7T5M - chains A and B of the 3 polymer chains in the assembly; structure by X-ray diffraction, 1.67 A resolution.

[Chain A]
Molecule: MHC class I antigen
Source organism: Homo sapiens
Reference sequence: Q861F7 (Q861F7_HUMAN); numbering as in UniProt (aligned over 1-278)
Sequence (278 residues; each row starts with the number of its first residue):
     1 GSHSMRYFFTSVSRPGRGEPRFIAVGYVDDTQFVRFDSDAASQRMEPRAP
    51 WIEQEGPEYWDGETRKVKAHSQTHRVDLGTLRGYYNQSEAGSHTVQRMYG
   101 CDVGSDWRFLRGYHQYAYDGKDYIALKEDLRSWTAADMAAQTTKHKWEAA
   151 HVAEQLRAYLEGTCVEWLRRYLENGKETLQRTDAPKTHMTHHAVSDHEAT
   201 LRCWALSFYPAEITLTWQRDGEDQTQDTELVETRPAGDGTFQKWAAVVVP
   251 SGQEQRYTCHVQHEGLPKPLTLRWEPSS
Not modelled in the structure: 277-278
Disulfide bonds: Cys101-Cys164, Cys203-Cys259

[Chain B]
Molecule: Beta-2-microglobulin
Source organism: Homo sapiens
Reference sequence: P61769 (B2MG_HUMAN); residues 1-99 here correspond to UniProt positions 21-119 (UniProt number = residue number + 20)
Sequence (99 residues; row label = number of the first residue in the row):
     1 IQRTPKIQVYSRHPAENGKSNFLNCYVSGFHPSDIEVDLLKNGERIEKVE
    51 HSDLSFSKDWSFYLLYYTEFTPTEKDEYACRVNHVTLSQPKIVKWDRDM
Disulfide bonds: Cys25-Cys80
Swiss-Prot annotation at these positions:
  - modified residue: Gln2 (Pyrrolidone carboxylic acid)
  - glycosylation: Ile1 (N-linked (Glc) (glycation) isoleucine), Lys19 (N-linked (Glc) (glycation) lysine), Lys41 (N-linked (Glc) (glycation) lysine), Lys48 (N-linked (Glc) (glycation) lysine), Lys58 (N-linked (Glc) (glycation) lysine), Lys91 (N-linked (Glc) (glycation) lysine), Lys94 (N-linked (Glc) (glycation) lysine)

[Chain A / chain B interface]
Contacting residue pairs (57; chain A residue first):
  Phe8(A) - Ser55(B)
  Phe8(A) - Phe56(B)
  Phe9(A) - Phe56(B)
  Thr10(A) - Leu54(B)
  Thr10(A) - Phe56(B)
  Thr10(A) - Phe62(B)
  Val12(A) - Ser33(B)
  Arg17(A) - Asp34(B)  salt bridge
  Ile23(A) - Leu54(B)
  Val25(A) - Asp53(B)
  Val25(A) - Leu54(B)
  Val25(A) - Ser55(B)
  Tyr27(A) - Ser55(B)
  Tyr27(A) - Tyr63(B)  hydrogen bond
  Gln32(A) - Asp53(B)
  Arg35(A) - Asp53(B)  salt bridge
  Arg48(A) - Asp53(B)  salt bridge
  Thr94(A) - Phe62(B)
  Gln96(A) - His31(B)  hydrogen bond
  Gln96(A) - Phe56(B)
  Gln96(A) - Trp60(B)  hydrogen bond (side chain-backbone)
  Gln96(A) - Phe62(B)
  Arg97(A) - Phe56(B)
  Met98(A) - Phe56(B)  hydrophobic
  Gln115(A) - Trp60(B)
  Tyr116(A) - Trp60(B)
  Ala117(A) - Trp60(B)
  Asp119(A) - His31(B)
  Gly120(A) - Arg3(B)  hydrogen bond (backbone-side chain)
  Gly120(A) - His31(B)
  Gly120(A) - Trp60(B)
  Asp122(A) - Trp60(B)  hydrogen bond
  His192(A) - Asp98(B)  salt bridge
  Arg202(A) - Asp98(B)  hydrogen bond (side chain-backbone)
  Arg202(A) - Met99(B)
  Trp204(A) - Asp98(B)
  Trp204(A) - Met99(B)
  Leu206(A) - Pro14(B)  hydrophobic
  Val231(A) - Gln8(B)
  Glu232(A) - Lys6(B)  salt bridge
  Glu232(A) - Gln8(B)  hydrogen bond (backbone-side chain)
  Glu232(A) - Tyr26(B)
  Glu232(A) - Ser28(B)  hydrogen bond
  Arg234(A) - Gln8(B)  hydrogen bond
  Arg234(A) - Tyr10(B)
  Arg234(A) - Met99(B)  hydrogen bond (side chain-backbone)
  Pro235(A) - Tyr10(B)  hydrogen bond (backbone-side chain)
  Pro235(A) - Asn24(B)
  Pro235(A) - Tyr26(B)
  Ala236(A) - Arg12(B)  hydrogen bond (backbone-side chain)
  Ala236(A) - Asn24(B)  hydrogen bond (backbone-side chain)
  Gly237(A) - Arg12(B)  hydrogen bond (backbone-side chain)
  Asp238(A) - Arg12(B)
  Gln242(A) - Tyr10(B)
  Gln242(A) - Ser11(B)  hydrogen bond (side chain-backbone)
  Gln242(A) - Arg12(B)  hydrogen bond (side chain-backbone)
  Trp244(A) - Met99(B)  hydrogen bond (side chain-backbone)
Also at the interface, not in a pair above, chain A (35 interface residues in all): Thr233
Also at the interface, not in a pair above, chain B (27 interface residues in all): Ile1, His13, Pro32, Leu65, Arg97

[Overview]
35 residues of chain A and 27 residues of chain B are in contact; the contacts include 17 hydrogen bonds and 5
salt bridges. Polar pairs include Arg17(A)-Asp34(B), Arg35(A)-Asp53(B) and Arg48(A)-Asp53(B).
Chain A is MHC class I antigen and chain B is Beta-2-microglobulin, both from Homo sapiens; the structure,
Structure of HLA-A*02:01-FLPTPEELGLLGPPRPQVLA complex, was determined by X-ray diffraction.
